Entry 4M9G (X-ray diffraction, 2.01 A resolution); this record covers chains A and P of the 4 polymer chains in the assembly.

Chain A:
Protein: DNA polymerase beta
From: Homo sapiens
Notes: EC 2.7.7.7, 4.2.99.-
UniProtKB: P06746 (DPOLB_HUMAN); numbering as in UniProt (aligned over 1-335)
Chain sequence (335 residues; each row starts with the number of its first residue):
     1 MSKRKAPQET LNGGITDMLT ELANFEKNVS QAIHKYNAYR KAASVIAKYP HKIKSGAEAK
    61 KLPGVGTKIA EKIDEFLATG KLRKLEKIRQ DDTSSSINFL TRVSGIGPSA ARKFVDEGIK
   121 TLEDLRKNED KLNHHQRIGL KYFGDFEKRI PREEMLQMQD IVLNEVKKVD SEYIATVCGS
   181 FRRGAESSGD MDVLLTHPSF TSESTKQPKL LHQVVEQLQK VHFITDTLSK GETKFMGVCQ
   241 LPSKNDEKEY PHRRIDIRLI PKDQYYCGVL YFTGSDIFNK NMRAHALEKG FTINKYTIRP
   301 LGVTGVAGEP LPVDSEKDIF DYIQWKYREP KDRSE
Disordered / not traced: 1-10, 203-208, 244-248
Differences from the reference sequence: engineered mutation Lys295 (Glu in P06746)
Swiss-Prot annotation at these positions:
  - region: Arg183 to Asp192 (DNA-binding)
  - active site: Lys72 (Nucleophile)
  - binding site (K(+)): Lys60, Leu62, Val65, Thr101, Val103, Ile106
  - binding site (Na(+)): Lys60, Leu62, Val65, Thr101, Val103, Ile106
  - binding site (dATP): Arg149, Ser180, Arg183, Gly189, Asp190
  - binding site (dCTP): Arg149, Ser180, Arg183, Gly189, Asp190
  - binding site (dGTP): Arg149, Ser180, Arg183, Gly189, Asp190, Asp192
  - binding site (dTTP): Arg149, Ser180, Arg183, Gly189, Asp190
  - binding site (Mg(2+)): Asp190, Asp192, Asp256
  - modified residue: Lys72 (N6-acetyllysine), Arg83 (Omega-N-methylarginine), Arg152 (Omega-N-methylarginine)
  - cross-link (Glycyl lysine isopeptide (Lys-Gly)): Lys41 (interchain with G-Cter in ubiquitin), Lys61 (interchain with G-Cter in ubiquitin), Lys81 (interchain with G-Cter in ubiquitin)
  - natural variant: Leu22 (L22P: Found in a gastric cancer sample; uncertain significance), Tyr39 (Y39C: Found in a gastric cancer sample; uncertain significance), Gly118 (G118V: Decreased DNA-directed DNA polymerase activity), Arg137 (R137Q: Decreased function in base-excision repair), Arg149 (R149I: Decreased DNA-directed DNA polymerase activity), Asp160 (D160N: Found in a gastric cancer sample; uncertain significance), Cys239 (C239R: Found in a gastric cancer sample; uncertain significance), Lys289 (K289M: Found in a colon cancer sample; uncertain significance), Asn294 (N294D: Found in a gastric cancer sample; uncertain significance), Lys295 (E295K: Found in a gastric cancer sample; uncertain significance; this construct carries the variant)
  - mutagenesis: Phe25 (F25W: No effect on 5'-dRP lyase activity. Decreased ssDNA binding), His34 (H34G: Decreased 5'-dRP lyase activity. Decreased ssDNA binding), Lys35 (K35A: Decreased 5'-dRP lyase activity. Decreased ssDNA binding. Loss of 5'-dRP lyase activity; when associated with A-68 and A-72. Decreased ssDNA binding; when associated with A-68 and A-72 ...), Tyr39 (Y39F: No effect on 5'-dRP lyase activity; Y39Q: Abolishes DNA polymerase and 5'-dRP lyase activity), Lys41 (K41R: Abolishes ubiquitination; when associated with R-61 and R-81), Lys60 (K60A: Decreased 5'-dRP lyase activity. Decreased ssDNA binding), Lys61 (K61R: Abolishes ubiquitination; when associated with R-41 and R-81), Lys68 (K68A: No effect on 5'-dRP lyase activity. Decreased ssDNA binding. Loss of 5'-dRP lyase activity; when associated with A-35 and A-72. Decreased ssDNA binding; when associated with A-35 and A-72 ...), Glu71 (E71Q: No effect on 5'-dRP lyase activity. No effect on structure shown by circular dichroism. No effect on ssDNA binding), Lys72 (K72A: Severely reduced 5'-dRP lyase activity. Does not affect ssDNA binding. Loss of 5'-dRP lyase activity; when associated with A-35 and A-68. Decreased ssDNA binding ...), Glu75 (E75A: Slightly decreased 5'-dRP lyase activity. Decreased ssDNA binding. No effect on structure shown by circular dichroism), Lys81 (K81R: Abolishes ubiquitination; when associated with R-41 and R-61), 5 further mutagenesis entries in UniProt
Ion coordination: Na+ site 1: Lys60, Leu62, Val65 (shared with 1 residue of chain D); Na+ site 2: Thr101, Val103, Ile106 (shared with DG9(P) of chain P)
What the authors report for this chain:
  - mutagenesis - E295K (225-fold): decreased binding to cognate nucleotide
  - mutagenesis - E295K (220-fold): decreased catalytic activity on correct incorporation
  - contacts within the chain: Asp192-Arg258

Chain P:
Molecule: DNA Primer Strand
Sequence (10 nucleotides; row label = number of the first residue in the row):
     1 GCTGATGCGC
Ion coordination: Na+: DG9 (shared with Thr101(A), Val103(A), Ile106(A) of chain A)

Chain A / chain P interface:
Pairs across the interface (14):
  Val103(A) - DG9(P)  phosphate contact
  Ser104(A) - DG9(P)  phosphate contact
  Gly105(A) - DC8(P)  sugar contact
  Gly105(A) - DG9(P)  hydrogen bond to the phosphate
  Ile106(A) - DG9(P)  phosphate contact
  Gly107(A) - DC8(P)  hydrogen bond to the phosphate
  Pro108(A) - DC8(P)  phosphate contact
  Ser109(A) - DG7(P)  phosphate contact
  Ser109(A) - DC8(P)  hydrogen bond to the phosphate
  Ala110(A) - DC8(P)  hydrogen bond to the phosphate
  His135(A) - DG9(P)  sugar contact
  Arg254(A) - DC10(P)  salt bridge to the phosphate
  Asp256(A) - DC10(P)  sugar contact
  Arg258(A) - DC10(P)  phosphate contact
Other interface residues (no listed pair), chain A (15 interface residues in all): Asp190, Lys234, Met236

Overview:
15 residues of chain A face 4 of chain P across their interface, with 4 hydrogen bonds and 1 salt bridge.
Among the polar pairs are Gly105(A)-DG9(P), Gly107(A)-DC8(P) and Ser109(A)-DC8(P). From the paper: E295K of
chain A reduces binding to cognate nucleotide; contacts within the chain involving Arg258(A) and Asp192(A).
Here chain A is DNA polymerase beta (Homo sapiens) and chain P is DNA Primer Strand. Entry 4M9G (DNA
Polymerase Beta E295K Binary Complex) was determined by X-ray diffraction, deposited together with 4M9H, 4M9J,
4M9L and 4M9N.
